Entry 1SQD (X-ray diffraction, 1.80 A resolution); this record covers chain A.

[Chain A]
Molecule: 4-hydroxyphenylpyruvate dioxygenase
Source organism: Arabidopsis thaliana
Notes: EC 1.13.11.27
Reference sequence: P93836 (HPPD_ARATH); residues 2-424 here correspond to UniProt positions 23-445 (UniProt number = residue number + 21)
Chain sequence (424 residues; row label = number of the first residue in the row):
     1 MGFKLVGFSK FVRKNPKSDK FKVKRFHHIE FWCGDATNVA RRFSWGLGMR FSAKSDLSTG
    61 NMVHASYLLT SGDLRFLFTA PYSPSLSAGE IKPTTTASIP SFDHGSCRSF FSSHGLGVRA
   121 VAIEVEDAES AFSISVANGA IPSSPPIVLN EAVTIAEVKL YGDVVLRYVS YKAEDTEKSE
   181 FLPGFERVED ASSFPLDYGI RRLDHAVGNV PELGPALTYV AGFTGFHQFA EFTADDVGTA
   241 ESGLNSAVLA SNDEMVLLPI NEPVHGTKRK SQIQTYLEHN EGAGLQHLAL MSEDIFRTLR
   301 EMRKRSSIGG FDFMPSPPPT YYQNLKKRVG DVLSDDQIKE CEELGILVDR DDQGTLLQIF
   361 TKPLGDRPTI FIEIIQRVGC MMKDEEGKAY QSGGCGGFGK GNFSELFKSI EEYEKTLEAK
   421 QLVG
Not modelled in the structure: 1-13, 174-179, 234-241, 267-269, 383-389, 411-424
Cystine bridges: Cys380-Cys395
Differences from the reference sequence: initiating methionine (1)
Metal / ion sites: Fe ion: His205, His287, Glu373
UniProt features mapped onto this chain:
  - binding site (Fe cation): His205, His287, Glu373

[In short]
The Fe ion site is built by His205, His287 and Glu373. UniProt lists 3 Fe cation-binding residues.
Chain A is 4-hydroxyphenylpyruvate dioxygenase (Arabidopsis thaliana); the structure, Structural basis for
inhibitor selectivity revealed by crystal structures of plant and mammalian 4-hydroxyphenylpyruvate
dioxygenases, was determined by X-ray diffraction (same publication as 1SQI, 1TFZ and 1TG5).
